PDB entry 7TKF | electron microscopy, 7.10 A resolution (low resolution: residue-level contacts below are approximate; hydrogen-bond / salt-bridge calls are withheld) | chains B and F of the 27 polymer chains in the assembly

Chain B:
Protein: ATP synthase subunit alpha
Source organism: Saccharomyces cerevisiae
UniProt: P07251 (ATPA_YEAST); residues 1-510 here correspond to UniProt positions 36-545 (UniProt number = residue number + 35)
Amino-acid sequence (510 residues; numbered 1 to 510; the number before each row is that of its first residue):
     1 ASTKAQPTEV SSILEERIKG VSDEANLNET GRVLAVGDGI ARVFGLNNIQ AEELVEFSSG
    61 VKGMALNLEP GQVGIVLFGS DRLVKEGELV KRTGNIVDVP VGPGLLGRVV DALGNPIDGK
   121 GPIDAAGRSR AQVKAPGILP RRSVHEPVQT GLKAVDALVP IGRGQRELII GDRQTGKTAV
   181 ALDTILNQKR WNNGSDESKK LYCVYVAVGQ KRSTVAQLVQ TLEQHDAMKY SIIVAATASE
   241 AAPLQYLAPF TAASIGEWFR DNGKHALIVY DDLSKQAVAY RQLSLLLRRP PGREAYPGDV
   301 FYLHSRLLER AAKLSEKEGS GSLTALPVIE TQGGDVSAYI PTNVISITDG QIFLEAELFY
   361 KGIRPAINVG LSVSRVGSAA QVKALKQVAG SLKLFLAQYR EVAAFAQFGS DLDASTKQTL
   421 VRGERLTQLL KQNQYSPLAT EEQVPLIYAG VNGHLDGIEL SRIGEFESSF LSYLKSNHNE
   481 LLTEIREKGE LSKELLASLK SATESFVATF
Unresolved in the structure: 1-2, 408-409, 510

Chain F:
Protein: ATP synthase subunit beta
Source organism: Saccharomyces cerevisiae
Notes: EC 7.1.2.2
UniProt: P00830 (ATPB_YEAST); residues 1-478 here correspond to UniProt positions 34-511 (UniProt number = residue number + 33)
Amino-acid sequence (478 residues; numbered 1 to 478; the number before each row is that of its first residue):
     1 ASAAQSTPIT GKVTAVIGAI VDVHFEQSEL PAILNALEIK TPQGKLVLEV AQHLGENTVR
    61 TIAMDGTEGL VRGEKVLDTG GPISVPVGRE TLGRIINVIG EPIDERGPIK SKLRKPIHAD
   121 PPSFAEQSTS AEILETGIKV VDLLAPYARG GKIGLFGGAG VGKTVFIQEL INNIAKAHGG
   181 FSVFTGVGER TREGNDLYRE MKETGVINLE GESKVALVFG QMNEPPGARA RVALTGLTIA
   241 EYFRDEEGQD VLLFIDNIFR FTQAGSEVSA LLGRIPSAVG YQPTLATDMG LLQERITTTK
   301 KGSVTSVQAV YVPADDLTDP APATTFAHLD ATTVLSRGIS ELGIYPAVDP LDSKSRLLDA
   361 AVVGQEHYDV ASKVQETLQT YKSLQDIIAI LGMDELSEQD KLTVERARKI QRFLSQPFAV
   421 AEVFTGIPGK LVRLKDTVAS FKAVLEGKYD NIPEHAFYMV GGIEDVVAKA EKLAAEAN
Unresolved in the structure: 1-7, 476-478

How chain B and chain F interact:
Contacting residue pairs (16; chain B residue first):
  N47(B) - R72(F)
  I49(B) - L70(F)
  I49(B) - V71(F)
  I49(B) - R72(F)
  Q50(B) - G69(F)
  Q50(B) - L70(F)
  A51(B) - G69(F)
  A51(B) - L70(F)
  L66(B) - V16(F)
  L66(B) - G18(F)
  L68(B) - A15(F)
  L68(B) - V16(F)
  L68(B) - I17(F)
  P70(B) - T14(F)
  I138(B) - N195(F)
  R306(B) - N223(F)
Also at the interface, not in a pair above, chain B (13 interface residues in all): N67, E69, Y302, S305
Also at the interface, not in a pair above, chain F (14 interface residues in all): E68, T191, M222

Overview:
13 residues of chain B and 14 residues of chain F are in contact.
Chain B is ATP synthase subunit alpha and chain F is ATP synthase subunit beta, both from Saccharomyces
cerevisiae; the structure, Yeast ATP synthase State 2binding(b) with 10 mM ATP backbone model, was determined
by electron microscopy together with 7TJS, 7TJT, 7TJU, 7TJV, 7TJW, 7TJX and 30 further entries from the same
study.
